PDB entry 7L8X | electron microscopy, 3.00 A resolution | chains D and E of the 8 polymer chains in the assembly

Chain D:
Molecule: BG505 SOSIP.v5.2 N241/N289 - gp41
From: Human immunodeficiency virus 1
Amino-acid sequence (145 residues; numbered 520 to 664; the number before each row is that of its first residue):
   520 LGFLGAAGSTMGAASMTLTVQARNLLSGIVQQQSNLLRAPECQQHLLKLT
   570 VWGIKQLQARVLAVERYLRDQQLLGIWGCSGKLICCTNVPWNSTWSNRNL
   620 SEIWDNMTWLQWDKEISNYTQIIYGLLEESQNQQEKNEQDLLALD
Not modelled in the structure: 547-563
Disulfide bonds: Cys598-Cys604
Glycans and other covalent adducts: N-acetylglucosamine (NAG) linked to Asn611, Asn637

Chain E:
Molecule: BG505 SOSIP.v5.2 N241/N289 - gp120
From: Human immunodeficiency virus 1
Amino-acid sequence (503 residues; row label = number of the first residue in the row; note: 14 numbers in that range are skipped by the numbering (no residue carries them; nothing is unmodelled there); a row labelled like 185A-185K holds insertion residues (185A, then the next letters in order); numbers below 1 keep their minus sign (Met-1 is residue -1)):
    -1 MKRGLCCVLLLCGAVFVSPSQEIHARFRRGARAENLWVTVYYGVPVWKDA
    49 ETTLFCASDAKAYETKKHNVWATHCCVPTDPNPQEIHLENVTEEFNMWKN
    99 NMVEQMHTDIISLWDQSLKPCVKLTPLCVTLQCTNVTNNITDD
   150 MRGELKNCSFNMTTELRDKKQKVYSLFYRLDVVQIN
185A-185K ENQGNRSNNSN
   189 KEYRLINCNTSAITQACPKVSFEPIPIHYCAPAGFAILKCKDKKFNGTGP
   239 CTNVSTVQCTHGIKPVVSTQLLLNGSLAEEEVIIRSENITNNAKNILVQL
   289 NESVQINCTRPNNNTRKSIRI
   312 GPGQWFYATGDI
  323A I
   324 GDIRQAHCNVSKATWNETLGKVVKQLRKHFGNNTIIRFANSSGGDLEVTT
   374 HSFNCGGEFFYCNTSGLFNSTWI
   398 SNTSVQGSNSTGSNDSITLPCRIKQIINMWQRIGQAMYAPPIQGVIRCVS
   448 NITGLILTRDGGSTNSTTETFRPGGGDMRDNWRSELYKYKVVKIEPLGVA
   498 PTRCKR
Not modelled in the structure: -1 to 32, 61-65, 163-169, 185A-185K, 398-412, 458-461
Disulfide bonds: Cys54-Cys73, Cys119-Cys205, Cys126-Cys196, Cys131-Cys157, Cys218-Cys247, Cys228-Cys239, Cys296-Cys331, Cys378-Cys445, Cys385-Cys418
Glycans and other covalent adducts: N-acetylglucosamine (NAG) linked to Asn88, Asn133, Asn156, Asn160, Asn197, Asn234, Asn241, Asn262, Asn276, Asn289, Asn295, Asn301, Asn332, Asn339, Asn355, Asn363, Asn386, Asn392, Asn448

Interface between chain D and chain E:
Residue-residue contacts (8):
  Gln591(D) - Tyr40(E)  hydrogen bond
  Gln658(D) - Tyr39(E)  hydrogen bond
  Gln658(D) - Cys501(E)  hydrogen bond (backbone-side chain)
  Leu661(D) - Cys501(E)  hydrophobic
  Leu661(D) - Lys502(E)
  Leu661(D) - Arg503(E)
  Ala662(D) - Arg500(E)
  Ala662(D) - Cys501(E)  hydrogen bond (backbone-side chain)
Other interface residues (no listed pair), chain E (7 interface residues in all): Thr37

Overview:
Chain D and chain E form an interface of 4 and 7 residues respectively; the contacts include 4 hydrogen bonds.
Polar pairs include Gln591(D)-Tyr40(E), Gln658(D)-Tyr39(E) and Gln658(D)-Cys501(E). N-acetylglucosamine is
covalently linked to Asn611(D) and Asn637(D).
Here chain D is BG505 SOSIP.v5.2 N241/N289 - gp41 and chain E is BG505 SOSIP.v5.2 N241/N289 - gp120, both from
Human immunodeficiency virus 1. Entry 7L8X (BG505 SOSIP.v5.2 N241/N289 in complex with the polyclonal Fab
pAbC-4 from animal Rh.33311 (Wk26 time point)) was determined by electron microscopy, deposited together with
7L7T, 7L7U, 7L85, 7L86, 7L87, 7L88 and 15 further entries.
